Entry 8IHQ (electron microscopy, 2.71 A resolution); this record covers chains D and F of the 8 polymer chains in the assembly.

[Chain D (and F)]
Name: Amidohydrolase family protein
Organism: Stenotrophomonas acidaminiphila
Notes: chain F of this document is another copy of the same molecule, construct and numbering; everything in this record applies to it too
UniProt: A0A7L8TXW5 (A0A7L8TXW5_9GAMM); numbering as in UniProt (aligned over 1-427)
Chain sequence (427 residues; numbered 1 to 427; the number before each row is that of its first residue):
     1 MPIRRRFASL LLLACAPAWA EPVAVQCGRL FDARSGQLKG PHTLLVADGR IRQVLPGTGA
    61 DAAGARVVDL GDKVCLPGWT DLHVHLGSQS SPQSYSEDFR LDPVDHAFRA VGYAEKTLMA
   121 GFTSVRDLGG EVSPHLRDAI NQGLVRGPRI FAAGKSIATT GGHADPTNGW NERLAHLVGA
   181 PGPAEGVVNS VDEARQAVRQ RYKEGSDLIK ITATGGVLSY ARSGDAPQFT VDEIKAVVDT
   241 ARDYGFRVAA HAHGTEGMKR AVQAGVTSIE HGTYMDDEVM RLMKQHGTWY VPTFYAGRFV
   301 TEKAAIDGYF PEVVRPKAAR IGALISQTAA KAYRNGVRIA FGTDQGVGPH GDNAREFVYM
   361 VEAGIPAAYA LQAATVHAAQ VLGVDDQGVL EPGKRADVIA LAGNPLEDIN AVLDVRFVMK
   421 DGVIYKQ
Not modelled in the structure: 1-21, 58-64
Modified positions: Lys210 (lysine nz-carboxylic acid; KCX)
Disulfide bonds: Cys27-Cys75
Metal / ion sites: Zn2+ site 1: His83, His85, Lys210; Zn2+ site 2: Lys210, His251, His271

[Chain D / chain F interface]
Residue-residue contacts - 34 pairs, chain D then chain F:
  Tyr95(D) with Arg100(F), hydrogen bond (backbone-side chain)
  Asp98(D) with Asn171(F), hydrogen bond (backbone-side chain)
  Phe99(D) with Phe99(F), hydrophobic; Arg100(F); Gly169(F); Trp170(F); Asn171(F), hydrogen bond (backbone-backbone); Leu174(F), hydrophobic
  Arg100(D) with Tyr95(F), hydrogen bond (side chain-backbone); Asn168(F); Gly169(F); Tyr220(F)
  Leu101(D) with Asn171(F), hydrogen bond (backbone-side chain)
  Asp102(D) with Asn171(F); Glu172(F), hydrogen bond (side chain-backbone)
  Asn168(D) with Arg100(F)
  Gly169(D) with Phe99(F); Arg100(F)
  Trp170(D) with Phe99(F); Arg173(F)
  Asn171(D) with Asp98(F), hydrogen bond (side chain-backbone); Phe99(F), hydrogen bond (backbone-backbone); Arg100(F); Leu101(F), hydrogen bond (side chain-backbone); Asp102(F)
  Glu172(D) with Asp102(F)
  Arg173(D) with Trp170(F); Val178(F)
  Leu174(D) with Phe99(F), hydrophobic
  Leu177(D) with Leu177(F); Val178(F), hydrophobic
  Val178(D) with Arg173(F); Leu177(F), hydrophobic
  Tyr220(D) with Arg100(F)

[Overview]
The chain D/chain F interface involves 16 residues from each chain; the contacts include 9 hydrogen bonds.
Polar pairs include Tyr95(D)-Arg100(F), Asp98(D)-Asn171(F) and Leu101(D)-Asn171(F). The Zn2+ site 1 is built
by His83(D), His85(D) and Lys210(D).
Both chains are Amidohydrolase family protein (Stenotrophomonas acidaminiphila). Entry 8IHQ (Cryo-EM structure
of ochratoxin A-detoxifying amidohydrolase ADH3) was determined by electron microscopy together with 8IHR,
8IHS and 8J85 from the same study.
